Entry 8AS7 (electron microscopy, 2.60 A resolution); this record covers chains A and P of the 4 polymer chains in the assembly.

# Chain A
Molecule: RNA-dependent RNA-polymerase L protein
From: SFTS virus AH12
Notes: EC 2.7.7.48
Reference sequence: U3GU88 (U3GU88_SFTS); numbering as in UniProt (aligned over 1-2084)
Sequence (2084 residues; each row starts with the number of its first residue):
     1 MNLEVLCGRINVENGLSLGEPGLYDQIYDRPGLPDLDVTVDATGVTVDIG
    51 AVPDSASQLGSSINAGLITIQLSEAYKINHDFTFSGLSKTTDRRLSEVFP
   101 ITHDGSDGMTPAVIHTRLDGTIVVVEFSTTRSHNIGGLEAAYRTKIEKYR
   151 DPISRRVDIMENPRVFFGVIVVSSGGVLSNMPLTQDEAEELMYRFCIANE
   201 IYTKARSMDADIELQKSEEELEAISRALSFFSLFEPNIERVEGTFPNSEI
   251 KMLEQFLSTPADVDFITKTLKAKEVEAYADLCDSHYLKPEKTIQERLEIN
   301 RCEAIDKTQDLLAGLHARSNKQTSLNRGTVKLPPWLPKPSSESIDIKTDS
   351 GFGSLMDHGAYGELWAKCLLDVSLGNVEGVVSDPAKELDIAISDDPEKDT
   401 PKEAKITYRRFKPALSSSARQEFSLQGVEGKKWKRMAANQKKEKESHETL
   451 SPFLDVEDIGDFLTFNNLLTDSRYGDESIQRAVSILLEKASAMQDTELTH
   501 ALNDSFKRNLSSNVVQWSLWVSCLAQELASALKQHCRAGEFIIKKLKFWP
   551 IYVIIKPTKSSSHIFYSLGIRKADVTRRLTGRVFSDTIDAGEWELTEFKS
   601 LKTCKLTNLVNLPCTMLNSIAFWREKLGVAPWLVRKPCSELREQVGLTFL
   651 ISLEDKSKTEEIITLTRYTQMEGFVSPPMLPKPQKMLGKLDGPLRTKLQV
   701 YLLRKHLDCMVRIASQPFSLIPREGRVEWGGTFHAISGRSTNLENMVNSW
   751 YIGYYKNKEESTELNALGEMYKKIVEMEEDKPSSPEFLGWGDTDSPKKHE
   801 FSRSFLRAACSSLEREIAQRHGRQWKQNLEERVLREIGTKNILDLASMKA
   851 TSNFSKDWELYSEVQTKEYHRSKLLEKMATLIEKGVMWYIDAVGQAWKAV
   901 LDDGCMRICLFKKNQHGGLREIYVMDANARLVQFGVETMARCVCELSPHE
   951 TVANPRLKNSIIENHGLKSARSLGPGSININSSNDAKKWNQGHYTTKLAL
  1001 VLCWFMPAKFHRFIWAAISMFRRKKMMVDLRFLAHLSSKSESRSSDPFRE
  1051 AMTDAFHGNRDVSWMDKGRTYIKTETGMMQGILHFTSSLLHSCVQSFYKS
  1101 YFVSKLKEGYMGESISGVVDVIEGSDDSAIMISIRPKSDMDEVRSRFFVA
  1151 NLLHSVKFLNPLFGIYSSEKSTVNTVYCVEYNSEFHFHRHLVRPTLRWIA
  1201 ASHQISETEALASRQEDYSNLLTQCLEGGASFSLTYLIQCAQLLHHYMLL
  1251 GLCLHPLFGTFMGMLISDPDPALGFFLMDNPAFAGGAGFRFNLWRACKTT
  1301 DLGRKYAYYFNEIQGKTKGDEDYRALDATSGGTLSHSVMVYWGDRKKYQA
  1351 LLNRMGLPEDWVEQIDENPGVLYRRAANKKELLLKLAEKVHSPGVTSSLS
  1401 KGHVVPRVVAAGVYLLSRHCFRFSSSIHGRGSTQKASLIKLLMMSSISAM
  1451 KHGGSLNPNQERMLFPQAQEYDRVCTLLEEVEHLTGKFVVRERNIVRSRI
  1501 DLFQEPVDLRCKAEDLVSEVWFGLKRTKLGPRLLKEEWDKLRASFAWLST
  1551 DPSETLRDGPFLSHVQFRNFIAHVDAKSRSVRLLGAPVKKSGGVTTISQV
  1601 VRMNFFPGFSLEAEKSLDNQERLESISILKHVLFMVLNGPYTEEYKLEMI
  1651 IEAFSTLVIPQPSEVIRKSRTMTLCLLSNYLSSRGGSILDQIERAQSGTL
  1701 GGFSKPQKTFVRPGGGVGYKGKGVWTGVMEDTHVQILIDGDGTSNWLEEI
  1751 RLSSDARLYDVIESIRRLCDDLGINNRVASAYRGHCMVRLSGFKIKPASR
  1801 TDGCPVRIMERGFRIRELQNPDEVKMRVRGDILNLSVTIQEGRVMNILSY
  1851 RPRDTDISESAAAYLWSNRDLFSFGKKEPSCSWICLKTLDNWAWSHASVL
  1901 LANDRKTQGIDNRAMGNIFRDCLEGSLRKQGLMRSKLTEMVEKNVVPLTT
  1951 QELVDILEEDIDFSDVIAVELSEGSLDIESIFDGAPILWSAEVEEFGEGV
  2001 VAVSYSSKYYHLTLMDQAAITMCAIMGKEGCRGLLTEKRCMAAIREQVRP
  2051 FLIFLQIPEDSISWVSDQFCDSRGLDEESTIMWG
Not modelled in the structure: 394-403, 1317-1331, 1425-1433, 1591-1593, 1613-2084
Sequence notes: engineered mutation Ala112 (Asp in U3GU88)
Metal / ion sites: Mg2+ site 1: Asp985, Asp1127; Mg2+ site 2: Ala986, Asp1126 (together with 2KH)
Ligand contacts: 2KH (5'-O-[(S)-hydroxy{[(S)-hydroxy(phosphonooxy)phosphoryl]amino}phosphoryl]uridine): Lys689, Lys913, Arg920, Ala986, Lys987, Lys988, Trp989, Asn990, Gln1080, Gly1081, His1084, Ser1125, Asp1126, Lys1170
Reported in the primary citation:
  - binding site for the 20-nt RNA strand (chain P): Gly427, Lys431, His447, Ser562, His563, Phe565, Lys656, Pro693, Arg695, Asn765, Phe1032, His1035, Leu1036, Lys1039, Phe1048, Arg1049, Met1052, Thr1053
  - binding site for the ligand EPE: Arg1043
  - binding site for the 26-nt RNA strand: Lys533, His535, Ser561, Arg871, Tyr923, Gln1080, Gly1081, Trp1342 to Lys1347, Leu1399 to Ser1400, Lys1401
  - Mg2+ coordination: Asp985, Ala986, Asp1126
  - binding site for the 26-nt RNA strand: Ser1125, Asp1126, Ser1183, Arg1197
  - conformationally variable residues (loop rearrangement): Thr1333 to Val1340

# Chain P
Molecule: 20-nt RNA strand
Sequence (20 nucleotides; row label = number of the first residue in the row):
     1 ACACAGAGACGCCCAGAUGA
Not modelled in the structure: 18-20

# Interface between chain A and chain P
Residue-residue contacts (72):
  Leu315(A) - A5(P)  base contact
  Arg318(A) - A5(P)  hydrogen bond to the sugar
  Lys331(A) - A1(P)  phosphate contact
  Lys331(A) - C2(P)  phosphate contact
  Gln426(A) - A1(P)  base contact
  Gly427(A) - A1(P)  base contact
  Gly427(A) - C10(P)  hydrogen bond to the sugar
  Glu429(A) - G11(P)  phosphate contact
  Gly430(A) - C10(P)  base contact
  Gly430(A) - G11(P)  phosphate contact
  Lys431(A) - C10(P)  salt bridge to the phosphate
  Lys431(A) - G11(P)  hydrogen bond to the phosphate
  Lys431(A) - C12(P)  salt bridge to the phosphate
  Lys434(A) - C10(P)  base contact
  Glu443(A) - G6(P)  hydrogen bond to the base
  Lys444(A) - G6(P)  base contact
  Ser446(A) - A3(P)  hydrogen bond to the base
  Ser446(A) - C4(P)  hydrogen bond to the base
  His447(A) - A3(P)  base contact
  His447(A) - C4(P)  hydrogen bond to the base
  His447(A) - G6(P)  hydrogen bond to the sugar
  Thr449(A) - A5(P)  base contact
  His535(A) - G11(P)  hydrogen bond to the base
  Thr558(A) - C10(P)  phosphate contact
  Thr558(A) - G11(P)  base contact
  Lys559(A) - G11(P)  hydrogen bond to the sugar
  Lys559(A) - C12(P)  sugar contact
  Ser562(A) - A9(P)  hydrogen bond to the sugar
  Ser562(A) - C10(P)  sugar contact
  His563(A) - A1(P)  base contact
  His563(A) - C2(P)  base contact
  His563(A) - A9(P)  hydrogen bond to the base
  His563(A) - C10(P)  sugar contact
  Phe565(A) - A1(P)  base contact
  Phe565(A) - C10(P)  sugar contact
  Lys599(A) - A1(P)  phosphate contact
  Ser600(A) - A1(P)  hydrogen bond to the base
  Ser600(A) - C2(P)  sugar contact
  Lys602(A) - C2(P)  hydrogen bond to the sugar
  Lys605(A) - C2(P)  phosphate contact
  Lys605(A) - A3(P)  salt bridge to the phosphate
  Lys656(A) - C2(P)  salt bridge to the phosphate
  Lys656(A) - A3(P)  salt bridge to the phosphate
  Asp691(A) - A5(P)  hydrogen bond to the base
  Gly692(A) - A5(P)  base contact
  Pro693(A) - A5(P)  phosphate contact
  Arg695(A) - C4(P)  hydrogen bond to the base
  Arg695(A) - A5(P)  salt bridge to the phosphate
  Glu760(A) - A3(P)  phosphate contact
  Glu763(A) - A3(P)  sugar contact
  Glu763(A) - G8(P)  base contact
  Leu764(A) - G8(P)  sugar contact
  Asn765(A) - A3(P)  hydrogen bond to the base
  Asn765(A) - C4(P)  sugar contact
  Asn765(A) - A7(P)  hydrogen bond to the phosphate
  Asn765(A) - G8(P)  hydrogen bond to the base
  Ala766(A) - C4(P)  sugar contact
  Gly768(A) - A7(P)  base contact
  Phe1032(A) - A7(P)  base contact
  His1035(A) - G8(P)  phosphate contact
  His1035(A) - A9(P)  salt bridge to the phosphate
  Leu1036(A) - A7(P)  base contact
  Lys1039(A) - G8(P)  salt bridge to the phosphate
  Ser1044(A) - G6(P)  phosphate contact
  Ser1045(A) - A5(P)  hydrogen bond to the sugar
  Ser1045(A) - G6(P)  hydrogen bond to the phosphate
  Asp1046(A) - A5(P)  sugar contact
  Phe1048(A) - A7(P)  base contact
  Arg1049(A) - C4(P)  hydrogen bond to the sugar
  Arg1049(A) - G6(P)  salt bridge to the phosphate
  Arg1049(A) - A7(P)  salt bridge to the phosphate
  Thr1053(A) - A7(P)  base contact
Also at the interface, not in a pair above, chain A (50 interface residues in all): Leu425, Cys536, Phe598, Asp655, Met1052

# In short
Chain A and chain P form an interface of 50 and 12 residues respectively, with 22 hydrogen bonds and 10 salt
bridges. Polar contacts include Glu443(A)-G6(P), Ser446(A)-A3(P) and Ser446(A)-C4(P). The paper reports a
binding site for the 20-nt RNA strand (chain P) at Gly427(A), Lys431(A) and His447(A) among others; a binding
site for the 26-nt RNA strand at Lys533(A), His535(A) and Ser561(A) among others.
Chain A is RNA-dependent RNA-polymerase L protein (SFTS virus AH12) and chain P is a 20-nt RNA strand; the
structure, Structure of the SFTSV L protein stalled at early elongation [EARLY-ELONGATION], was determined by
electron microscopy (same publication as 8AS6, 8ASB, 8ASD and 8ASG).
